Entry 7UN7 (X-ray diffraction, 2.04 A resolution); this record covers chains A and U of the 5 polymer chains in the assembly.

[Chain A]
Protein: DNA polymerase lambda
Organism: Homo sapiens
Notes: EC 2.7.7.7, 4.2.99.-
UniProtKB: Q9UGP5 (DPOLL_HUMAN); numbering as in UniProt; present here: 242-464, 470-575
Amino-acid sequence (329 residues; row label = number of the first residue in the row; note: 5 numbers in that range are skipped by the numbering (no residue carries them; nothing is unmodelled there)):
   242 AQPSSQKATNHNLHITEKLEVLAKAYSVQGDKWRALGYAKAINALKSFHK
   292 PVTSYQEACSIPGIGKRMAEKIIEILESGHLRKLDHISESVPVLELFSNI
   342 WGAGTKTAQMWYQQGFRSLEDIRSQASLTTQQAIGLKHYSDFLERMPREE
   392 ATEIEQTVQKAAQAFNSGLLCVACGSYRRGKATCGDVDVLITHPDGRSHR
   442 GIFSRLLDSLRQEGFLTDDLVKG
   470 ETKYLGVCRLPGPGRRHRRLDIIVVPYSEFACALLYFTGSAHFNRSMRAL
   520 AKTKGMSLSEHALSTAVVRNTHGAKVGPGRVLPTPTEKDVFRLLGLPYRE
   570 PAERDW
Not modelled in the structure: 242-251
Sequence notes: conflict Lys463 (Ser in Q9UGP5), Gly464 (Gln in Q9UGP5), Thr471 (Gln in Q9UGP5); engineered mutation Ala543 (Cys in Q9UGP5)
Metal / ion sites: Na+: Ser339, Ile341, Ala344 (shared with 1 residue of chain P); Ca2+ site 1: Asp427, Asp429 (together with dTTP); Ca2+ site 2: Asp427, Asp429, Asp490 (together with dTTP)
Residues lining bound ligands: dTTP (TTP): Arg386, Gly416, Ser417, Arg420, Thr424, Cys425, Gly426, Asp427, Asp429, Tyr505, Phe506, Thr507, Gly508, Ser509, Ala510, Asn513

[Chain U]
Molecule: 5-nt DNA strand
Sequence (5 nucleotides; row label = number of the first residue in the row):
     7 TACTG

[How chain A and chain U interact]
Pairs across the interface (12; chain A residue first):
  Gln372(A) - DT10(U)  sugar contact
  Val462(A) - DC9(U)  phosphate contact
  Val462(A) - DT10(U)  phosphate contact
  Lys463(A) - DT10(U)  hydrogen bond to the phosphate
  Gly464(A) - DC9(U)  phosphate contact
  Glu470(A) - DC9(U)  hydrogen bond to the phosphate
  Thr471(A) - DA8(U)  phosphate contact
  Thr471(A) - DC9(U)  hydrogen bond to the phosphate
  Lys472(A) - DA8(U)  phosphate contact
  Lys472(A) - DC9(U)  hydrogen bond to the phosphate
  His530(A) - DT7(U)  hydrogen bond to the phosphate
  His530(A) - DA8(U)  salt bridge to the phosphate

[Overview]
8 residues of chain A and 4 residues of chain U are in contact; the contacts include 5 hydrogen bonds and 1
salt bridge. Polar pairs include Lys463(A)-DT10(U), Glu470(A)-DC9(U) and Thr471(A)-DC9(U). Ligands of chain A:
dTTP. Ser339(A), Ile341(A) and Ala344(A) form the Na+ site.
Chain A is DNA polymerase lambda (Homo sapiens) and chain U is a 5-nt DNA strand; the structure, DNA
Polymerase lambda in complex with a 1nt microhomology substrate, was determined by X-ray diffraction.
